5V6K - chain A; structure by X-ray diffraction, 1.80 A resolution.

[Chain A]
Molecule: Hemolysin-related protein
Source organism: Vibrio cholerae O1 biovar El Tor str. N16961
Notes: fragment: lectin domain
UniProt: Q9KTH2 (Q9KTH2_VIBCH); numbering as in UniProt (aligned over 823-957)
Amino-acid sequence (138 residues; numbered 820 to 957; the number before each row is that of its first residue):
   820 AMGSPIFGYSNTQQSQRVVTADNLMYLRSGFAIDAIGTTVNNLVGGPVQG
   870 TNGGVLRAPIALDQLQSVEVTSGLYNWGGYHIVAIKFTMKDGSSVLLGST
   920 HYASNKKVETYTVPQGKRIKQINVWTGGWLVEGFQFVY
Unresolved in the structure: 820
Differences from the reference sequence: expression tag (820-822)
What the authors report for this chain:
  - binding site for alpha-D-mannopyranose: Asn-871, Trp-948
  - binding site for N-acetylglucosamine: Val-874, Arg-876
  - conformationally variable residues (loop rearrangement): Asn-871
  - mutagenesis - D853A: abolished binding to mannotriose
  - mutagenesis - D853A: decreased binding to asialofetuin
  - mutagenesis - D853A: unchanged stability
  - mutagenesis - D853A: decreased binding to defibrinated rabbit whole blood

[In short]
From the paper: a binding site for alpha-D-mannopyranose at Asn-871 and Trp-948; D853A abolishes binding to
mannotriose.
Chain A is Hemolysin-related protein (Vibrio cholerae O1 biovar El Tor str. N16961); the structure, Crystal
Structure of the Second beta-Prism Domain of RbmC from V. cholerae Bound to
N-acetylglucosaminyl-beta-1,2-mannose, was determined by X-ray diffraction (same publication as 5V6C and
5V6F).
